PDB entry 7R3X | X-ray diffraction, 2.46 A resolution | chains A and P of the 3 polymer chains in the assembly

[Chain A]
Name: DNA polymerase epsilon catalytic subunit A
Source organism: Saccharomyces cerevisiae
Notes: EC 2.7.7.7, 3.1.11.-
UniProtKB: P21951 (DPOE_YEAST); numbering as in UniProt (aligned over 1-1185)
Sequence (1185 residues; each row starts with the number of its first residue):
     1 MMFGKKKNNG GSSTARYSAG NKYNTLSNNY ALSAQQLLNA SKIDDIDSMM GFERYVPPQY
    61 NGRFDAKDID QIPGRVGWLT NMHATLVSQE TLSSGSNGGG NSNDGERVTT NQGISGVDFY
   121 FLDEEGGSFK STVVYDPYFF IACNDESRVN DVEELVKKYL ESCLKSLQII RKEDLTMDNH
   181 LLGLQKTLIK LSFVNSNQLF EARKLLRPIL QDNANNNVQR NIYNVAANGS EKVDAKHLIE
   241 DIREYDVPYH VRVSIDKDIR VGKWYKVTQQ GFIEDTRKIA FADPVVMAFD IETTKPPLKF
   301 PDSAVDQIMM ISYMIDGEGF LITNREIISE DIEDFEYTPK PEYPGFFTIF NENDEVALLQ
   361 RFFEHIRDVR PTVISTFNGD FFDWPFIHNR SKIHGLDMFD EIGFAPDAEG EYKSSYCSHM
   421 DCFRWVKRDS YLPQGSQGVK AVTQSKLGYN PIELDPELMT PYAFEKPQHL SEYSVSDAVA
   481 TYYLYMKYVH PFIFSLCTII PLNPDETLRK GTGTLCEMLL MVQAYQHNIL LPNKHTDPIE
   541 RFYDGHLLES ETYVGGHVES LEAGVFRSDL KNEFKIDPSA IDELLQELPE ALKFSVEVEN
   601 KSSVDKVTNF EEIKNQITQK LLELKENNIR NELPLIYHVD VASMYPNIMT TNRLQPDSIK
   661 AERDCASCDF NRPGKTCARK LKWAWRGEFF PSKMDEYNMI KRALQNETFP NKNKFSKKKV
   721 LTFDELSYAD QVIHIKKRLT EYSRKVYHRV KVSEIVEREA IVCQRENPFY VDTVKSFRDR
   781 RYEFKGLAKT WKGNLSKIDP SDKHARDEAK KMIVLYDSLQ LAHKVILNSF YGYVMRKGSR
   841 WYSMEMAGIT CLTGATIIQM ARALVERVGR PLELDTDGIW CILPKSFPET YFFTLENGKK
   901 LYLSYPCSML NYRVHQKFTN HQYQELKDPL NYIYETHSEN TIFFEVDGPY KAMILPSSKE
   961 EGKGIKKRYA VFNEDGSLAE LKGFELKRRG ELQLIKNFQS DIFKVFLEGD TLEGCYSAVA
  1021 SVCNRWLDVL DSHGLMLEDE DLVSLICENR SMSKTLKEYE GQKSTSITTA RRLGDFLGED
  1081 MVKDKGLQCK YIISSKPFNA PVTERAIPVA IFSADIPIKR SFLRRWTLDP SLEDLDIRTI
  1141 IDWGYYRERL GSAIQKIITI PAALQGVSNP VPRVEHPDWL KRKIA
Unresolved in the structure: 1-21, 91-110, 226-231, 661-675, 1185
Cystine bridges: Cys677-Cys763
Construct notes: engineered mutation Val439 (Leu in P21951)
Metal / ion sites: Ca2+ site 1: Asp290, Glu292, Asp477 (together with acetate ion); Ca2+ site 2: Asp640, Val641, Asp877 (together with 2'-deoxyadenosine 5'-triphosphate)
Ligand contacts: 2'-deoxyadenosine 5'-triphosphate (DTP): Asp640, Val641, Ala642, Ser643, Met644, Tyr645, Pro646, Arg781, Lys785, Lys824, Val825, Asn828, Tyr831, Thr876, Asp877
Curated features (UniProtKB/Swiss-Prot):
  - mutagenesis: Met644 (M644G: Increases rates of C-to-A transversion substitutions; M644I: In POL2-9; temperature-sensitive mutant), Pro710 (P710S: In POL2-18; temperature-sensitive mutant)
Reported in the primary citation:
  - conformationally variable residues: Val439
  - catalytic residues: Asp290
  - mutagenesis - D290A/E292A: abolished catalytic activity (citing earlier work)
  - mutagenesis - D290V, S474F: abolished catalytic activity
  - mutagenesis - P301R (46-fold), F382S (44-fold), L439V (29-fold), S474F (30-fold): increased catalytic activity on 20% dNTPs
  - mutagenesis - L439V: decreased catalytic activity on exonuclease

[Chain P]
Molecule: DNA Primer
Sequence (11 nucleotides; each row starts with the number of its first residue):
     1 TAACCGCGTT C
Modified / non-standard residues: DOC (2',3'-dideoxycytidine-5'-monophosphate) at position 11

[Interface between chain A and chain P]
Residue-residue contacts - 29 pairs, chain A then chain P:
  Pro433(A) - DT9(P)  phosphate contact
  Gln434(A) - DG8(P)  sugar contact
  Gln434(A) - DT9(P)  hydrogen bond to the phosphate
  Gly435(A) - DT9(P)  hydrogen bond to the phosphate
  Lys751(A) - DC4(P)  phosphate contact
  Asp875(A) - DT10(P)  phosphate contact
  Asp875(A) - DOC_11(P)  sugar contact
  Thr876(A) - DOC_11(P)  sugar contact
  Asp877(A) - DOC_11(P)  sugar contact
  Lys967(A) - DT10(P)  hydrogen bond to the base
  Tyr969(A) - DOC_11(P)  hydrogen bond to the phosphate
  Lys982(A) - DT10(P)  phosphate contact
  Lys982(A) - DOC_11(P)  salt bridge to the phosphate
  Gly983(A) - DT9(P)  phosphate contact
  Gly983(A) - DT10(P)  hydrogen bond to the phosphate
  Lys987(A) - DT9(P)  phosphate contact
  Lys987(A) - DT10(P)  salt bridge to the phosphate
  Arg988(A) - DC7(P)  hydrogen bond to the base
  Arg988(A) - DG8(P)  hydrogen bond to the sugar
  Arg988(A) - DT9(P)  phosphate contact
  Arg989(A) - DG8(P)  salt bridge to the phosphate
  Arg989(A) - DT9(P)  hydrogen bond to the phosphate
  Ser1051(A) - DC7(P)  sugar contact
  Ser1051(A) - DG8(P)  phosphate contact
  Met1052(A) - DC7(P)  phosphate contact
  Ser1053(A) - DC7(P)  hydrogen bond to the phosphate
  Tyr1059(A) - DC7(P)  hydrogen bond to the phosphate
  Gln1062(A) - DC5(P)  phosphate contact
  Gln1062(A) - DG6(P)  hydrogen bond to the phosphate
Interface residues without a listed pair, chain A (21 interface residues in all): Val750, Leu981

[Overview]
21 residues of chain A and 8 residues of chain P are in contact, with 11 hydrogen bonds and 3 salt bridges.
Polar contacts include Lys967(A)-DT10(P), Arg988(A)-DC7(P) and Arg988(A)-DG8(P). From the paper: the catalytic
residue Asp290(A); P301R, F382S and L439V of chain A, among others, increase catalytic activity on 20% dNTPs;
6 substitutions were tested in all.
Here chain A is DNA polymerase epsilon catalytic subunit A (Saccharomyces cerevisiae) and chain P is DNA
Primer. Entry 7R3X (The crystal structure of the L439V variant of Pol2CORE in complex with DNA and an incoming
...) was determined by X-ray diffraction, deposited together with 7R3Y.
